7TQS - chains c and q of the 22 polymer chains in the assembly; structure by electron microscopy, 3.90 A resolution.

== Chain c ==
Molecule: VP3
Source organism: Coxsackievirus A21
Notes: EC 3.4.22.29, 3.6.1.15, 3.4.22.28, 2.7.7.48
UniProt: Q71LY2 (Q71LY2_9ENTO); residues 1-240 here correspond to UniProt positions 342-581 (UniProt number = residue number + 341)
Chain sequence (240 residues; row label = number of the first residue in the row):
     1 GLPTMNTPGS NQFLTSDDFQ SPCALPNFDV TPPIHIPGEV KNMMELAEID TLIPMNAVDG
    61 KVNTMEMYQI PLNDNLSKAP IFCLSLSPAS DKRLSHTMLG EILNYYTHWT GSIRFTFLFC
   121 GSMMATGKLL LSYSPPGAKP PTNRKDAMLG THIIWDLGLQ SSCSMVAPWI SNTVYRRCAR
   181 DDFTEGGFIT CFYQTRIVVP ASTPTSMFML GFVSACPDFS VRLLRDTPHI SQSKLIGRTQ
Sequence notes: conflict His96 (Arg437 in Q71LY2)

== Chain q ==
Molecule: VP1
Source organism: Coxsackievirus A21
Notes: EC 3.4.22.29, 3.6.1.15, 3.4.22.28, 2.7.7.48
UniProt: Q7T7N6 (Q7T7N6_9ENTO); residues 1-298 here correspond to UniProt positions 582-879 (UniProt number = residue number + 581)
Chain sequence (298 residues; row label = number of the first residue in the row):
     1 GIEDLIDTAI KNALRVSQPP STQSTEATSG VNSQEVPALT AVETGASGQA IPSDVVETRH
    61 VVNYKTRSES CLESFFGRAA CVTILSLTNS SKSGEEKKHF NIWNITYTDT VQLRRKLEFF
   121 TYSRFDLEMT FVFTENYPST ASGEVRNQVY QIMYIPPGAP RPSSWDDYTW QSSSNPSIFY
   181 MYGNAPPRMS IPYVGIANAY SHFYDGFARV PLEGENTDAG DTFYGLVSIN DFGVLAVRAV
   241 NRSNPHTIHT SVRVYMKPKH IRCWCPRPPR AVLYRGEGVD MISSAILPLA KVDSITTF
Not modelled in the structure: 1-15
Sequence notes: conflict Ala290 (Thr871 in Q7T7N6)

== Chain c / chain q interface ==
Residue-residue contacts (66; chain c residue first):
  Thr7(c) - Ala185(q)
  Pro8(c) - Pro186(q)
  Pro8(c) - Arg188(q)
  Gly9(c) - Pro186(q)  hydrogen bond (backbone-backbone)
  Gly9(c) - Arg188(q)
  Ser10(c) - Ala185(q)
  Asn11(c) - Asn184(q)
  Gln12(c) - Ile178(q)
  Gln12(c) - Phe179(q)
  Gln12(c) - Pro187(q)
  Gln12(c) - Arg188(q)  hydrogen bond (side chain-backbone)
  Phe13(c) - Ser177(q)
  Phe13(c) - Ile178(q)
  Phe13(c) - Phe179(q)  hydrogen bond (backbone-backbone)
  Leu14(c) - Ser177(q)
  Thr15(c) - Pro176(q)
  Thr15(c) - Ser177(q)  hydrogen bond (backbone-backbone)
  Thr15(c) - Phe179(q)
  Tyr105(c) - Ser174(q)
  Thr107(c) - Pro156(q)
  Thr107(c) - Pro157(q)
  His108(c) - Val194(q)
  His108(c) - Ile196(q)
  Ala138(c) - Leu212(q)
  Lys139(c) - Leu212(q)
  Lys139(c) - Glu213(q)  salt bridge
  Thr173(c) - Ile196(q)
  Val174(c) - Ile196(q)  hydrogen bond (backbone-backbone)
  Val174(c) - Asn198(q)
  Tyr175(c) - Ile196(q)  hydrogen bond (backbone-backbone)
  Arg177(c) - Ile229(q)  hydrogen bond (side chain-backbone)
  Arg177(c) - Asn230(q)
  Arg177(c) - Asp231(q)  hydrogen bond (side chain-backbone)
  Ala179(c) - Pro157(q)
  Ala179(c) - Gly158(q)
  Asp182(c) - Ala208(q)
  Asp182(c) - Arg209(q)  salt bridge
  Asp182(c) - Phe223(q)
  Phe183(c) - Tyr204(q)
  Phe183(c) - Ala208(q)
  Phe183(c) - Ile229(q)  hydrophobic
  Arg222(c) - Tyr193(q)
  Arg222(c) - Val194(q)
  Arg222(c) - Gly195(q)  hydrogen bond (side chain-backbone)
  Arg222(c) - Ile196(q)
  Leu224(c) - Ser174(q)
  Arg225(c) - Pro156(q)
  Arg225(c) - Pro157(q)
  Arg225(c) - Gly158(q)  hydrogen bond (side chain-backbone)
  Arg225(c) - Ala159(q)
  Arg225(c) - Ser174(q)
  Arg225(c) - Asn175(q)
  Asp226(c) - Ala159(q)
  Asp226(c) - Pro160(q)
  Asp226(c) - Ser172(q)
  Asp226(c) - Ser173(q)
  Asp226(c) - Ser174(q)  hydrogen bond (side chain-backbone)
  Asp226(c) - Asn175(q)  hydrogen bond (side chain-backbone)
  Thr227(c) - Pro160(q)
  Pro228(c) - Gly158(q)
  Pro228(c) - Pro160(q)
  Ile230(c) - Tyr168(q)  hydrogen bond (backbone-side chain)
  Ser231(c) - Tyr168(q)
  Gln232(c) - Tyr168(q)
  Gln232(c) - Gln171(q)  hydrogen bond
  Lys234(c) - Asp166(q)  salt bridge
Also at the interface, not in a pair above, chain c (36 interface residues in all): Ser16, Gly137, Pro140, Thr184, Ser233
Also at the interface, not in a pair above, chain q (38 interface residues in all): Ser164, Met189, Val210

== In short ==
The interface between chain c and chain q involves 36 residues on one side and 38 on the other; the contacts
include 14 hydrogen bonds and 3 salt bridges. Polar contacts include Lys139(c)-Glu213(q), Asp182(c)-Arg209(q)
and Lys234(c)-Asp166(q).
Chain c is VP3 and chain q is VP1, both from Coxsackievirus A21; the structure, Coxsackievirus A21 capsid
subdomain in complex with mouse polyclonal antibody pAbC-3, was determined by electron microscopy (same
publication as 7TQT and 7TQU).
